7MJI - chains B and E; structure by electron microscopy, 2.81 A resolution.

Chain B:
Molecule: Spike glycoprotein
From: Severe acute respiratory syndrome coronavirus 2
UniProt: P0DTC2 (SPIKE_SARS2); residues 1-1208 here = UniProt positions 1-1208
Amino-acid sequence (1288 residues; row label = number of the first residue in the row):
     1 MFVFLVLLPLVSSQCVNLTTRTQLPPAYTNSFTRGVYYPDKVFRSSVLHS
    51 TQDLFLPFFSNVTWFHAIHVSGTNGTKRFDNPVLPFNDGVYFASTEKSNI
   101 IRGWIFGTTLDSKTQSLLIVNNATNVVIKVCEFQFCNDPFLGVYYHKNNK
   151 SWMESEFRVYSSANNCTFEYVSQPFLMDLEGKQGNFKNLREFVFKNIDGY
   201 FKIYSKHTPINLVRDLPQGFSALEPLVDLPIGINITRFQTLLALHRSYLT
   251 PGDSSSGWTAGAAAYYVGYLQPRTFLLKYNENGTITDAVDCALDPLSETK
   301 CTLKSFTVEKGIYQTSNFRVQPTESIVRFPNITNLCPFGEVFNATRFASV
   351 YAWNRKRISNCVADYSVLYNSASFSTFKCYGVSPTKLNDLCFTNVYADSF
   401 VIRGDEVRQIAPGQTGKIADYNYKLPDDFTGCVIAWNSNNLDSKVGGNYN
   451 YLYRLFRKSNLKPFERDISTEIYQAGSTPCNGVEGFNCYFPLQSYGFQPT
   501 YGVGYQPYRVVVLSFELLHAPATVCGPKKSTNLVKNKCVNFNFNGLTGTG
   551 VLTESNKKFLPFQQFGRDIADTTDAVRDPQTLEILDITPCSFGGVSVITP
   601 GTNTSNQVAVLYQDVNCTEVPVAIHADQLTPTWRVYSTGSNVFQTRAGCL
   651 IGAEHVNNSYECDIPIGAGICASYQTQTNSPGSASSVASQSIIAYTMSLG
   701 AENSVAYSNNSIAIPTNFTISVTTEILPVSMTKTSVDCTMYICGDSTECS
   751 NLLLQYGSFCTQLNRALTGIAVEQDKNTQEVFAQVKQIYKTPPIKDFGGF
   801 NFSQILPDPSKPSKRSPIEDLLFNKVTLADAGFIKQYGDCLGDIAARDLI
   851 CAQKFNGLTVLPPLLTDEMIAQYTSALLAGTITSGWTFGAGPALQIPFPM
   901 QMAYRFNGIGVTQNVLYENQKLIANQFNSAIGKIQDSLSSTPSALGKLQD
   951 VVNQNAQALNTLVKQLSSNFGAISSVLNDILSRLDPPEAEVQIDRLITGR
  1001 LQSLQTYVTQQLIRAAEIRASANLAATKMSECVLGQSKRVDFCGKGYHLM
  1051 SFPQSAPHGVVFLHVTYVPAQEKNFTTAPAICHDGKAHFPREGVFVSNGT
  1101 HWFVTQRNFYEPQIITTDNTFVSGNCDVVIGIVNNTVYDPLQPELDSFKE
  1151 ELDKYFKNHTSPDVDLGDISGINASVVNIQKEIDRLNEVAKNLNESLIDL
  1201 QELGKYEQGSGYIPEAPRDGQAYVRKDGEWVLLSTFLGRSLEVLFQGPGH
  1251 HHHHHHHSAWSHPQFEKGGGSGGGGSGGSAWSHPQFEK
Disordered / not traced: 1-332, 528-1288
Cystine bridges: C336-C361, C379-C432, C391-C525, C480-C488
Glycans and other covalent adducts: N-acetylglucosamine (NAG) linked to N343
Differences from the reference sequence: engineered mutation Y501 (Asn in P0DTC2); conflict G682 (Arg in P0DTC2), S683 (Arg in P0DTC2), S685 (Arg in P0DTC2), P817 (Phe in P0DTC2), P892 (Ala in P0DTC2), P899 (Ala in P0DTC2), P942 (Ala in P0DTC2), P986 (Lys in P0DTC2), P987 (Val in P0DTC2); expression tag (1209-1288)
UniProt features mapped onto this chain:
  - region: N280 to C301 (Putative superantigen), R403 to D405 (Integrin-binding motif), N448 to F456 (Immunodominant HLA epitope recognized by the CD8+), P681, A684 (Putative superantigen), S816 to Y837 (Fusion peptide 1), K835 to F855 (Fusion peptide 2), D1163 to E1202 (Heptad repeat 2)
  - site: R815, S816 (Cleavage)
  - glycosylation: N17 (N-linked (GlcNAc...) (complex) asparagine), N61 (N-linked (GlcNAc...) (hybrid) asparagine), N74 (N-linked (GlcNAc...) (complex) asparagine), N122 (N-linked (GlcNAc...) (hybrid) asparagine), N149 (N-linked (GlcNAc...) (complex) asparagine), N165 (N-linked (GlcNAc...) (complex) asparagine), N234 (N-linked (GlcNAc...) (high mannose) asparagine), N282 (N-linked (GlcNAc...) (complex) asparagine), T323 (O-linked (GalNAc) threonine), S325 (O-linked (HexNAc...) serine), N331 (N-linked (GlcNAc...) (complex) asparagine), N343 (N-linked (GlcNAc...) (complex) asparagine), N603 (N-linked (GlcNAc...) (hybrid) asparagine), N616 (N-linked (GlcNAc...) (complex) asparagine), N657 (N-linked (GlcNAc...) (complex) asparagine), T676 (O-linked (GlcNAc...) threonine), T678 (O-linked (GlcNAc...) threonine), N709 (N-linked (GlcNAc...) (high mannose) asparagine), N717 (N-linked (GlcNAc...) (hybrid) asparagine), N801 (N-linked (GlcNAc...) (hybrid) asparagine) and 6 more in UniProt
  - natural variant: L5 (L5F: In strain: Iota/B.1.526), S13 (S13I: In strain: Epsilon/B.1.427/B.1.429), L18 (L18F: In strain: Beta/B.1.351, Gamma/P.1 and 1 more), T19 (T19I: In strain: Omicron/BQ.1.1, Omicron/XBB.1.5 and 1 more; T19R: In strain: Delta/B.1.617.2, Omicron/BA.2 and 4 more), T20 (T20N: In strain: Gamma/P.1), L24 to A27 (sequence variant, change not given here; In strain: Omicron/BA.2, Omicron/BA.2.12.1 and 6 more), P26 (P26S: In strain: Gamma/P.1), Q52 (Q52H: In strain: Omicron/EG.5.1), A67 (A67V: In strain: Eta/B.1.525, Omicron/BA.1), H69 to V70 (deletion: In strain: Alpha/B.1.1.7, Eta/B.1.525 and 5 more), G75 (G75V: In strain: Lambda/C.37), T76 (T76I: In strain: Lambda/C.37), 82 further natural variant entries in UniProt
  - mutagenesis: H69 to V70 (Increased incorporation of cleaved spike into virions), N121 (N121Q: Partial loss of biliverdin affinity), R190 (R190K: Partial loss of biliverdin affinity), N234 (N234Q: Increased resistance to neutralizing antibodies), N331 (N331Q: Reduced viral infectivity), N343 (N343Q: Reduced viral infectivity), L452 (L452R: Increased resistance to neutralizing antibodies. Decreases HLA binding to NF9 epitope. Increased binding affinity to human ACE2), Y453 (Y453F: Decreased HLA binding to NF9 epitope. Increased binding affinity to human ACE2), A475 (A475V: Increased resistance to neutralizing antibodies), V483 (V483A: Increased resistance to neutralizing antibodies), E484 (E484D: Increased replication in human TMEM106B overexpressing cells), F490 (F490L: Increased resistance to neutralizing antibodies and human covalescent sera neutralization), 11 further mutagenesis entries in UniProt
From the paper describing this entry:
  - mutagenesis - N501Y: unchanged binding to VH ab8 (chain E)
  - mutagenesis - N501Y: decreased binding to IgG ab1

Chain E:
Molecule: VH ab8
From: synthetic construct
Amino-acid sequence (145 residues; row label = number of the first residue in the row):
    22 EVQLVESGGGLVQPGGSLRLSCAASGFTFDDYAMSWVRQAPGKGLEWIGR
    72 MYNNGRTSYNPSLKSLVTISRDNSKNTLYLQMNSLRAEDTATYYCARDNL
   122 GYRPSENLYGMDVWGQGTTVTVSSSGQAGHHHHHHGDYKDDDDKG
Disordered / not traced: 147-166
Cystine bridges: C43-C116

Chain B / chain E interface:
Contacting residue pairs (37; chain B residue first):
  Y449(B) with D51(E); N74(E); N75(E)
  L455(B) with L121(E), hydrophobic
  F456(B) with L121(E)
  A475(B) with R124(E), hydrogen bond (backbone-side chain)
  S477(B) with E127(E)
  V483(B) with P82(E)
  E484(B) with W68(E); R71(E), salt bridge; Y73(E), hydrogen bond; S79(E), hydrogen bond
  G485(B) with W68(E); R71(E), hydrogen bond (backbone-side chain)
  F486(B) with V58(E), hydrophobic; L66(E); W68(E), hydrophobic; L129(E); Y130(E); M132(E), hydrophobic
  N487(B) with R124(E), hydrogen bond; N128(E), hydrogen bond (side chain-backbone); L129(E), hydrogen bond (side chain-backbone); Y130(E); G131(E)
  C488(B) with R71(E), hydrogen bond (backbone-side chain)
  Y489(B) with R71(E); Y73(E); D119(E); R124(E), hydrogen bond; G131(E)
  F490(B) with Y73(E), hydrogen bond (backbone-side chain); R77(E)
  Q493(B) with N74(E)
  S494(B) with N74(E), hydrogen bond; N75(E)
  Q498(B) with D51(E), hydrogen bond
Interface residues without a listed pair, chain B (19 interface residues in all): L452, G476, Y501
Interface residues without a listed pair, chain E (23 interface residues in all): D52, E67, N120
The authors on this interface:
  - interface residues, chain B: V483(B), F486(B)

In short:
19 residues of chain B face 23 of chain E across their interface, with 12 hydrogen bonds and 1 salt bridge.
Among the polar pairs are E484(B)-R71(E), A475(B)-R124(E) and E484(B)-Y73(E). N-acetylglucosamine is
covalently linked to N343(B). The paper reports that N501Y of chain B reduces binding to IgG ab1; interface
residues V483(B) and F486(B).
Here chain B is Spike glycoprotein (Severe acute respiratory syndrome coronavirus 2) and chain E is VH ab8
(synthetic construct). Entry 7MJI (Cryo-EM structure of the SARS-CoV-2 N501Y mutant spike protein ectodomain
bound to VH ab8 (focused refinement ...) was determined by electron microscopy, deposited together with 7MJH,
7MJM and 7MJN.
